9JHP - chains A and S of the 5 polymer chains in the assembly; structure by electron microscopy, 3.35 A resolution.

[Chain A]
Name: Guanine nucleotide-binding protein subunit alpha-13
From: Homo sapiens
Reference sequence: Q14344 (GNA13_HUMAN); aligned in 2 segments with insertions or deletions, so no single offset holds: 16-57 ~ UniProt 31-72; 66-230 ~ UniProt 203-377
Sequence (230 residues; each row starts with the number of its first residue):
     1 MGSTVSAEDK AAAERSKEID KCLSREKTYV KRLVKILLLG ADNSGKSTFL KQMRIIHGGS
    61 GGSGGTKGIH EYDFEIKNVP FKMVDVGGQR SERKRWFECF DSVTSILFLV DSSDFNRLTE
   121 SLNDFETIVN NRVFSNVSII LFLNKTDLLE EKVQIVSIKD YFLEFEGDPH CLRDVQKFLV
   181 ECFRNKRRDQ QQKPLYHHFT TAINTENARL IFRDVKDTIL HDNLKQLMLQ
Unresolved in the structure: 1-4, 57-67
Differences from the reference sequence: initiating methionine (1); expression tag (2-15); engineered mutation Asp42 (Gly57 in Q14344), Asn43 (Glu58 in Q14344), Asp111 (Ser248 in Q14344), Asp114 (Glu251 in Q14344), Asp124 (Ile271 in Q14344), Ala208 (Ile355 in Q14344), Ile211 (Val358 in Q14344); linker (58-65)
Curated features (UniProtKB/Swiss-Prot):
  - region: Lys35 to Ala41, Ser44 to Thr48 (G1 motif), Phe81 to Arg90 (G3 motif)
  - binding site (Mg(2+)): Ser47, Thr66
  - modified residue: Thr66 (Phosphothreonine)

[Chain S]
Name: scFv16
From: Homo sapiens
Notes: antibody fragment or engineered binder
Sequence (286 residues; each row starts with the number of its first residue; note: 1 number in that range is skipped by the numbering (no residue carries it; nothing is unmodelled there); numbers below 1 keep their minus sign (Met-19 is residue -19)):
   -19 MVSAIVLYVL LAAAAHSAFA DVQLVESGGG LVQPGGSRKL SCSASGFAFS SFGMHWVRQA
    41 PEKGLEWVAY ISSGSGTIYY ADTVKGRFTI SRDDPKNTLF LQMTSLRSED TAMYYCVRSI
   101 YYYGSSPFDF WGQGTTLTVS
   122 SGGGGSGGGG SGGGGSDIVM TQATSSVPVT PGESVSISCR SSKSLLHSNG NTYLYWFLQR
   182 PGQSPQLLIY RMSNLASGVP DRFSGSGSGT AFTLTISRLE AEDVGVYYCM QHLEYPLTFG
   242 AGTKLELKAA AENLYFQSHH HHHHHH
Unresolved in the structure: -19 to 1, 122-137, 249-267
Cystine bridges: Cys160-Cys230

[Interface between chain A and chain S]
Contacting residue pairs (14):
  Val5(A) - His168(S)  hydrogen bond (backbone-side chain)
  Ser6(A) - His168(S)
  Ser6(A) - Asn170(S)
  Ser6(A) - Tyr174(S)  hydrogen bond
  Ser6(A) - His233(S)
  Ser6(A) - Leu234(S)
  Glu8(A) - Tyr174(S)
  Glu8(A) - Tyr176(S)  hydrogen bond
  Glu8(A) - Arg192(S)  salt bridge
  Glu8(A) - His233(S)
  Ala11(A) - Tyr101(S)  hydrophobic
  Glu14(A) - Ser52(S)  hydrogen bond
  Glu14(A) - Thr57(S)
  Arg15(A) - Tyr101(S)
Interface residues without a listed pair, chain A (9 interface residues in all): Ala7, Asp9, Lys10
Interface residues without a listed pair, chain S (14 interface residues in all): Tyr59, Ile100, Tyr102, Tyr236

[In short]
Chain A and chain S form an interface of 9 and 14 residues respectively, with 4 hydrogen bonds and 1 salt
bridge. Among the polar pairs are Glu8(A)-Arg192(S), Val5(A)-His168(S) and Ser6(A)-Tyr174(S). From UniProt:
Mg2+-binding residues Ser47(A) and Thr66(A) on chain A.
Here chain A is Guanine nucleotide-binding protein subunit alpha-13 and chain S is scFv16, both from Homo
sapiens. Entry 9JHP (Cryo-EM structure of GPR4 complexed with miniG13 in pH6.8) was determined by electron
microscopy together with 8ZCE, 8ZCF, 9JFT, 9JFV, 9JFW, 9JFX, 9JFZ and 9LGM from the same study.
